3JSP - chains A and C of the 4 polymer chains in the assembly; structure by X-ray diffraction, 2.90 A resolution.

Chain A:
Name: LexA repressor
Source organism: Escherichia coli K-12
Notes: EC 3.4.21.88
Reference sequence: P0A7C2 (LEXA_ECOLI); residues 1-202 here = UniProt positions 1-202
Chain sequence (202 residues; each row starts with the number of its first residue):
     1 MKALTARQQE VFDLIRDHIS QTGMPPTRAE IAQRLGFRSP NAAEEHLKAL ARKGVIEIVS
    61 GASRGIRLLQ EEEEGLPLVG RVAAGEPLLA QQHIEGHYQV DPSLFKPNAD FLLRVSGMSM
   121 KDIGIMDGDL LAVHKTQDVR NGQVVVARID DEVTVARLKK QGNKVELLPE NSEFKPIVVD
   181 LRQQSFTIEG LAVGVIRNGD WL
Disordered / not traced: 1, 71-74, 200-202
Construct notes: engineered mutation Ala156 (Lys in P0A7C2)
Curated features (UniProtKB/Swiss-Prot):
  - DNA-binding region: Arg28 to Lys48 (H-T-H motif)
  - active site: Ser119 (For autocatalytic cleavage activity)
  - site: Ala84, Gly85 (Cleavage)
  - natural variant: Gly85 (G85D: In lexA3, resistant to cleavage. Increased sensitivity to hydroxyurea)
What the authors report for this chain:
  - mutagenesis - K156A: abolished catalytic activity (citing earlier work)
  - specificity-determining residues: Glu45 (citing earlier work)

Chain C:
Molecule: 22-nt DNA strand
Sequence (22 nucleotides; numbered 1 to 22; the number before each row is that of its first residue):
     1 TATACTGTAT GCGCATACAG TA

Chain A / chain C interface:
Pairs across the interface (22):
  Thr5(A) with DA4(C), hydrogen bond to the phosphate
  Arg7(A) with DC5(C), salt bridge to the phosphate
  Gln8(A) with DT3(C), sugar contact; DA4(C), hydrogen bond to the phosphate
  Gly36(A) with DT6(C), phosphate contact
  Phe37(A) with DC5(C), phosphate contact; DT6(C), phosphate contact
  Arg38(A) with DT6(C), hydrogen bond to the phosphate; DG7(C), phosphate contact
  Ser39(A) with DT6(C), hydrogen bond to the phosphate; DG7(C), hydrogen bond to the base
  Asn41(A) with DT6(C), hydrogen bond to the base; DG7(C), hydrogen bond to the base
  Ala42(A) with DC5(C), sugar contact; DT6(C), base contact
  Glu45(A) with DC5(C), hydrogen bond to the base
  His46(A) with DA4(C), salt bridge to the phosphate; DC5(C), salt bridge to the phosphate
  Arg52(A) with DT3(C), salt bridge to the phosphate
  Gly61(A) with DG13(C), sugar contact
  Ala62(A) with DC14(C), phosphate contact
  Ser63(A) with DC14(C), hydrogen bond to the phosphate
Other interface residues (no listed pair), chain C (8 interface residues in all): DT8

Overview:
The interface between chain A and chain C involves 15 residues on one side and 8 on the other; the contacts
include 9 hydrogen bonds and 4 salt bridges. Polar contacts include Ser39(A)-DG7(C), Asn41(A)-DT6(C) and
Asn41(A)-DG7(C). The paper reports that K156A of chain A abolishes catalytic activity; the specificity
determinant Glu45(A).
Chain A is LexA repressor (Escherichia coli K-12) and chain C is a 22-nt DNA strand; the structure, Classic
Protein With a New Twist: crystal structure of a LexA repressor DNA complex, was determined by X-ray
diffraction, deposited together with 3JSO and 3K3R.
